PDB entry 4WL9 | X-ray diffraction, 1.60 A resolution | chain A

== Chain A ==
Protein: Photoactive yellow protein
Source organism: Halorhodospira halophila
UniProt: P16113 (PYP_HALHA); numbering as in UniProt (aligned over 1-125)
Chain sequence (125 residues; each row starts with the number of its first residue):
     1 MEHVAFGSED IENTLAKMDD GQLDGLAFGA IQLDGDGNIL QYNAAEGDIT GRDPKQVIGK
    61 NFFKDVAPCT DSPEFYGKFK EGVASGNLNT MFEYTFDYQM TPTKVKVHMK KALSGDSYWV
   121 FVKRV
Covalently attached groups: 4'-hydroxycinnamic acid (HC4) linked to Cys69
Residues lining bound ligands: 4'-hydroxycinnamic acid (HC4): Ile31, Tyr42, Glu46, Thr50, Arg52, Phe62, Val66, Ala67, Pro68, Thr70, Phe96, Asp97, Tyr98
Curated features (UniProtKB/Swiss-Prot):
  - modified residue: Cys69 (S-(4-hydroxycinnamyl)cysteine)
From the paper describing this entry:
  - binding site for 4'-hydroxycinnamic acid: Cys69

== Summary ==
Covalently linked 4'-hydroxycinnamic acid: at Cys69. The paper reports a binding site for 4'-hydroxycinnamic
acid at Cys69.
Chain A is Photoactive yellow protein (Halorhodospira halophila); the structure, Time Resolved Serial
Femtosecond Crystallography Captures High Resolution Intermediates of PYP, was determined by X-ray diffraction
together with 4WLA from the same study.
